9PCZ - chains C and D of the 14 polymer chains in the assembly; structure by electron microscopy, 3.65 A resolution.

== Chain C (and D) ==
Name: Vesicle-fusing ATPase
From: Cricetulus griseus
Notes: EC 3.6.4.6; chain D of this document is another copy of the same molecule, construct and numbering; everything in this record applies to it too
UniProtKB: P18708 (NSF_CRIGR); residue numbers follow UniProt; this construct covers 1-744
Amino-acid sequence (747 residues; each row starts with the number of its first residue; numbers below 1 keep their minus sign (Gly-2 is residue -2)):
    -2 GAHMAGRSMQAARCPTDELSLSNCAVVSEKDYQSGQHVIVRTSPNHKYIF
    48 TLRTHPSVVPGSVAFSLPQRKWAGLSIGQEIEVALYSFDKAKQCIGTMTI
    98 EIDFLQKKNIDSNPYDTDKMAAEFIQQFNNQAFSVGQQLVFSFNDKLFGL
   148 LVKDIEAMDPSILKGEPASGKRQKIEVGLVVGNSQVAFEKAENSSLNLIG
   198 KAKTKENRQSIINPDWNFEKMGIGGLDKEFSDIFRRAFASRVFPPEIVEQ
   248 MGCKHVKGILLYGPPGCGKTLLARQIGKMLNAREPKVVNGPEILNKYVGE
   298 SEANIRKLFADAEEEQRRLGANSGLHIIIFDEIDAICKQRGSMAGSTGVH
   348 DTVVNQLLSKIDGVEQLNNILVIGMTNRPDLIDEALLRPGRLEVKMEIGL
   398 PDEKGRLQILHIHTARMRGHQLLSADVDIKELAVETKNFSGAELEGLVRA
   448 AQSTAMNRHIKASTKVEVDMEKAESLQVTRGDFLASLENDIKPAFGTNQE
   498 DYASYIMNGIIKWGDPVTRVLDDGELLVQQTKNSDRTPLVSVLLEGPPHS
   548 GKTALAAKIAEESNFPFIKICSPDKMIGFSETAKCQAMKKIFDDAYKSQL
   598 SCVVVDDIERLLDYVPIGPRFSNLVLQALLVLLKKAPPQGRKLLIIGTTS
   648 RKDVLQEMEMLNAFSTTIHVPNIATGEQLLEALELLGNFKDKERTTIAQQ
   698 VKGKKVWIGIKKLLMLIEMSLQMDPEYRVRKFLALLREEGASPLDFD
Unresolved in the structure: -2 to 0, 156-168, 741-744
Differences from the reference sequence: expression tag (-2 to 0)
Ion coordination: Mg2+: Thr267 (together with ADP)
Ligand contacts:
  - ADP (adenosine-5'-diphosphate), molecule 1: Gly219, Ile220, Gly221, Pro262, Gly263, Cys264, Gly265, Lys266, Thr267, Leu268, Ile406, His410, Gly438, Ala439, Glu442
  - ADP, molecule 2: Lys251, Asp359, Arg385
  - ATP: Tyr502, Met504, Asn505, Gly506, Ile507, Ile508, Trp510, Val514, His546, Ser547, Gly548, Lys549, Thr550, Ala551, Leu552, Asp604, Ile707, Lys708, Leu711
UniProt features mapped onto this chain:
  - binding site (ATP): Asn505 to Trp510, Pro545 to Leu552
  - binding site (Mg(2+)): Thr550
  - modified residue: Lys105 (N6-acetyllysine), Ser207 (Phosphoserine), Tyr259 (Phosphotyrosine), Ser569 (Phosphoserine)
Reported in the primary citation:
  - post-translational modification sites: Ser207 (citing earlier work)

== How chain C and chain D interact ==
Residue-residue contacts (72; chain C residue first):
  Ile209(C) - Val463(D)  hydrophobic
  Asp212(C) - Lys462(D)
  Trp213(C) - Lys462(D)
  Trp213(C) - Val463(D)  hydrophobic
  Asn214(C) - Thr461(D)
  Glu216(C) - Thr461(D)
  Arg232(C) - Thr451(D)
  Arg232(C) - Asn454(D)
  Arg232(C) - Asp487(D)  salt bridge
  Arg233(C) - Asp487(D)
  Ala236(C) - Met453(D)
  Phe240(C) - Met453(D)  hydrophobic
  Phe240(C) - His456(D)
  Phe240(C) - Ile457(D)  hydrophobic
  Phe240(C) - Val465(D)  hydrophobic
  Phe240(C) - Ala470(D)  hydrophobic
  Pro241(C) - Met467(D)  hydrophobic
  Ile244(C) - Leu473(D)  hydrophobic
  Glu246(C) - Arg413(D)  salt bridge
  Gln247(C) - Arg413(D)
  Gln247(C) - His417(D)  hydrogen bond
  Met248(C) - Leu419(D)  hydrophobic
  Met248(C) - Gln449(D)  hydrogen bond
  Met248(C) - Leu473(D)  hydrophobic
  Cys250(C) - Gln449(D)
  Lys251(C) - Arg446(D)
  Tyr294(C) - Lys293(D)
  Val295(C) - Asn292(D)
  Val295(C) - Lys293(D)  hydrogen bond (backbone-backbone)
  Val295(C) - Thr344(D)
  Val295(C) - Val346(D)  hydrophobic
  Gly296(C) - Leu291(D)
  Glu297(C) - Lys293(D)  salt bridge
  Arg303(C) - Glu289(D)  salt bridge
  Arg337(C) - Asn374(D)
  Arg337(C) - Arg375(D)
  Gly338(C) - Arg375(D)
  Ser343(C) - Gly342(D)
  Gly345(C) - Met340(D)
  Thr349(C) - Pro288(D)
  Asn352(C) - Glu329(D)
  Gln353(C) - Asn286(D)
  Ser356(C) - Glu329(D)  hydrogen bond
  Gly360(C) - Arg271(D)
  Val361(C) - Arg271(D)  hydrogen bond (backbone-side chain)
  Val361(C) - Asp328(D)
  Gln363(C) - Arg271(D)  hydrogen bond
  Pro386(C) - Glu440(D)
  Pro386(C) - Arg446(D)  hydrogen bond (backbone-side chain)
  Glu390(C) - Arg446(D)  salt bridge
  Gln527(C) - Met716(D)
  Gln527(C) - Gln719(D)
  Ser531(C) - Glu715(D)  hydrogen bond
  Asp532(C) - Glu715(D)
  Arg533(C) - Asn505(D)
  Arg533(C) - Leu683(D)
  Arg533(C) - Asn685(D)
  Arg533(C) - Glu715(D)  salt bridge
  Thr534(C) - Glu715(D)
  Phe618(C) - Arg617(D)
  Asn620(C) - Asp610(D)
  Leu623(C) - Val612(D)  hydrophobic
  Gln624(C) - Arg607(D)  hydrogen bond
  Gln624(C) - Asp610(D)
  Gln624(C) - Tyr611(D)
  Val628(C) - Ile574(D)  hydrophobic
  Leu629(C) - Ile574(D)  hydrophobic
  Lys632(C) - Asp571(D)  hydrogen bond (side chain-backbone)
  Lys632(C) - Ile574(D)
  Glu654(C) - Pro613(D)
  Glu656(C) - Arg648(D)  salt bridge
  Asn659(C) - His546(D)
Interface residues without a listed pair, chain C (65 interface residues in all): Pro211, Phe231, Gly249, Glu299, Thr344, Asp348, Arg385, Leu523, Gln526, Lys586, Pro616, Leu621, Ala625, Leu627, Met655, Ser662
Interface residues without a listed pair, chain D (73 interface residues in all): Pro262, Thr267, Val284, Ile326, Ala332, Lys335, Ser343, Met414, Ala439, Gly443, Ala447, Ser450, Asp466, Pro545, Pro570, Phe576, Ile614, Lys709, Leu711, Met712, Ile714, Met720, Lys728

== Summary ==
The interface between chain C and chain D involves 65 residues on one side and 73 on the other, with 10
hydrogen bonds and 7 salt bridges. Polar contacts include Arg232(C)-Asp487(D), Glu246(C)-Arg413(D) and
Glu297(C)-Lys293(D). Chain C binds ATP and ADP. The paper reports a modification site at Ser207(C).
Both chains are Vesicle-fusing ATPase (Cricetulus griseus). Entry 9PCZ (22bin20S complex (NSF-alphaSNAP-2:2
syntaxin-1a:SNAP-25), hydrolyzing, class 15) was determined by electron microscopy together with 9OJR, 9OJU,
9OJZ, 9OK3, 9OK5, 9OKC and 17 further entries from the same study.
